7TTZ - chains A and D of the 4 polymer chains in the assembly; structure by X-ray diffraction, 2.35 A resolution.

Chain A:
Molecule: IgA Fc
Source organism: Homo sapiens
UniProt: Q6MZV6 (Q6MZV6_HUMAN); residues 235-453 here correspond to UniProt positions 242-460 (UniProt number = residue number + 7)
Amino-acid sequence (220 residues; each row starts with the number of its first residue):
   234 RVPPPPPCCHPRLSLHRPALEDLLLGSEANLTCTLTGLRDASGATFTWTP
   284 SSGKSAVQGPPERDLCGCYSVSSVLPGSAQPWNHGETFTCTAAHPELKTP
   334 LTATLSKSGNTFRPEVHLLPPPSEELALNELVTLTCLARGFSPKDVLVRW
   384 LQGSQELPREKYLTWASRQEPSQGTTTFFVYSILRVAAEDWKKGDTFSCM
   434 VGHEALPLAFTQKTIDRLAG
Disordered / not traced: 234-241, 283-284, 451-453
Differences from the reference sequence: expression tag (234); engineered mutation Ser311 (Cys318 in Q6MZV6), Thr337 (Asn344 in Q6MZV6), Leu338 (Ile345 in Q6MZV6), Ser339 (Thr346 in Q6MZV6), Phe412 (Ala419 in Q6MZV6), Tyr414 (Thr421 in Q6MZV6)
Cystine bridges: Cys242-Cys301, Cys266-Cys323, Cys369-Cys432
Covalent attachments: N-acetylglucosamine (NAG) linked to Asn263
Ligand contacts:
  - 1PG (2-(2-{2-[2-(2-methoxy-ethoxy)-ethoxy]-ethoxy}-ethoxy)-ethanol), molecule 1: Leu257, Leu258, Gly259, Ser260
  - 1PG, molecule 2: Arg346, Pro440, Leu441, Phe443, Thr444, Gln445, Thr447
  - 1PG, molecule 3: Leu364, Glu393, Lys394, Arg418
  - 1PG, molecule 4: Gln388, Glu389, Leu390, Pro391
  - 1PG, molecule 5: Pro404, Ser405, Gln406

Chain D:
Molecule: Superantigen-like protein SSL7
Source organism: Staphylococcus aureus
Amino-acid sequence (201 residues; each row starts with the number of its first residue):
     1 KEKQERVQHLYDIKDLHRYYSSESFEFSNISGKVENYNGSNVVRFNQEKQ
    51 NHQLFLLGEDKAKYKQGLQGQDVFVVKELIDPNGRLSTVGGVTKKNNQSS
   101 ETNIHLLVNKLDGGNLDATNDSFLINKEEVSLKELDFKIRKQLVEKYGLY
   151 QGTSKYGKITIILNGGKKQEIDLGDKLQFERMGDVLNSKDINKIEVTLKQ
   201 I
Disordered / not traced: 1-6, 111-117
Ligand contacts:
  - 1PG (2-(2-{2-[2-(2-methoxy-ethoxy)-ethoxy]-ethoxy}-ethoxy)-ethanol), molecule 1: Arg18, Glu78, Lys176, Phe179
  - 1PG, molecule 2: Tyr37, Arg44, Asn51, Gln53, Asp81, Asn83, Arg85

Chain A / chain D interface:
Contacting residue pairs - 28 pairs, chain A then chain D:
  Leu256(A) - Tyr37(D)
  Leu257(A) - Tyr37(D)  hydrogen bond (backbone-side chain)
  Leu257(A) - Asn38(D)
  Leu258(A) - Pro82(D)  hydrophobic
  Leu258(A) - Asn83(D)  hydrogen bond (backbone-side chain)
  Gln313(A) - Asn36(D)
  Asn316(A) - Asn36(D)
  Asn316(A) - Asn38(D)
  Asn316(A) - Gly39(D)
  His317(A) - Asn36(D)
  Glu389(A) - Pro82(D)
  Met433(A) - Ile80(D)
  Met433(A) - Pro82(D)
  Glu437(A) - Asn38(D)  hydrogen bond (backbone-side chain)
  Leu439(A) - Asn38(D)
  Pro440(A) - Ser40(D)
  Leu441(A) - Phe55(D)
  Leu441(A) - Glu78(D)
  Leu441(A) - Val89(D)  hydrophobic
  Leu441(A) - Phe179(D)  hydrophobic
  Ala442(A) - Tyr37(D)  hydrophobic
  Ala442(A) - Asn38(D)
  Phe443(A) - Tyr37(D)
  Phe443(A) - Leu79(D)
  Phe443(A) - Pro82(D)
  Thr444(A) - Leu79(D)
  Thr447(A) - Arg18(D)
  Asp449(A) - Lys14(D)  salt bridge
Other interface residues (no listed pair), chain A (21 interface residues in all): Arg382, His436, Gln445, Arg450
Other interface residues (no listed pair), chain D (17 interface residues in all): Leu57, Asp81

In short:
21 residues of chain A and 17 residues of chain D are in contact; the contacts include 3 hydrogen bonds and 1
salt bridge. Polar pairs include Asp449(A)-Lys14(D), Leu257(A)-Tyr37(D) and Leu258(A)-Asn83(D). 2 compound 1PG
molecules are bound between chain A and chain D.
Here chain A is IgA Fc (Homo sapiens) and chain D is Superantigen-like protein SSL7 (Staphylococcus aureus).
Entry 7TTZ (Heterodimeric IgA Fc in complex with Staphylococcus aureus protein SSL7) was determined by X-ray
diffraction.
